PDB entry 9AZH | X-ray diffraction, 2.04 A resolution | chains A and C of the 6 polymer chains in the assembly

Chain A (and C):
Name: 2-nitroimidazole nitrohydrolase
Organism: Mycobacterium sp. JS330
Notes: EC 3.5.99.9; chain C of this document is another copy of the same molecule, construct and numbering; everything in this record applies to it too
UniProtKB: F4ZCI3 (NNHA_MYCS0); residue numbers follow UniProt; this construct covers 1-379
Chain sequence (386 residues; row label = number of the first residue in the row; numbers below 1 keep their minus sign (Met-6 is residue -6)):
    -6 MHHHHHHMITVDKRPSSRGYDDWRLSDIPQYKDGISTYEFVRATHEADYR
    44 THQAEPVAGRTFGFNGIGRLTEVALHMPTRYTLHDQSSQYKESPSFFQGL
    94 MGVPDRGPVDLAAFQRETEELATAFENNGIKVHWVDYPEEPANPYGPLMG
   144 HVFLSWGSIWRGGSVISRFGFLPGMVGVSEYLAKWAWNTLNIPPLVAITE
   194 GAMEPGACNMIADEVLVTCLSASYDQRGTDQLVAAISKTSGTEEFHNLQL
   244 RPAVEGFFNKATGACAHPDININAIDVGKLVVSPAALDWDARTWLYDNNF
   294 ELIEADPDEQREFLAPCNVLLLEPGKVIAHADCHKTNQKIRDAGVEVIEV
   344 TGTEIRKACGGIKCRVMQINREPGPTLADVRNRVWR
Unresolved in the structure: -6 to 10
Construct notes: initiating methionine (-6); expression tag (-5 to 0); engineered mutation Ile2 (Thr in F4ZCI3), Asp14 (Gly in F4ZCI3), Arg73 (Lys in F4ZCI3)
Metal / ion sites: Na+: Gln242, Asp281
Swiss-Prot annotation at these positions:
  - active site: Cys357 (Amidino-cysteine intermediate)
What the authors report for this chain:
  - catalytic residues: Glu197, His260, Cys357
  - mutagenesis - H260F, H260N, D262N, N311D, C357A, C357S: abolished catalytic activity
  - mutagenesis - C352A, C352S: decreased catalytic activity
  - mutagenesis - C352S: decreased expression
  - mutagenesis - T2I/G14D/K73R: increased expression
  - self-association interface (contacts with another copy of this molecule): Tyr74, Lys177, Lys231
  - catalytic residues: Asp262 (proposed by the authors, not directly observed)
  - specificity-determining residues: Glu197 (from molecular simulation)
  - catalytic residues: Asn311 (from molecular simulation)

How chain A and chain C interact:
Pairs across the interface - 40 pairs, chain A then chain C:
  Leu213(A) - Trp282(C)
  Leu213(A) - Asp283(C)
  Ser214(A) - Trp282(C)
  Ala215(A) - Trp282(C)
  Arg244(A) - Arg244(C)
  Arg244(A) - Asp281(C)
  Arg244(A) - Asp283(C)  salt bridge
  Pro245(A) - Asp281(C)
  Ala246(A) - Pro277(C)
  Ala246(A) - Ala278(C)
  Ala246(A) - Leu280(C)
  Val247(A) - Leu280(C)
  Val247(A) - Trp282(C)
  Glu248(A) - Trp282(C)
  Glu248(A) - Arg285(C)
  Asn252(A) - Pro277(C)  hydrogen bond (side chain-backbone)
  Ala254(A) - Pro277(C)  hydrophobic
  Ala254(A) - Pro300(C)  hydrophobic
  Ala254(A) - Arg304(C)  hydrogen bond (backbone-side chain)
  Thr255(A) - Thr255(C)
  Thr255(A) - Ala278(C)
  Pro277(A) - Ala246(C)
  Pro277(A) - Asn252(C)  hydrogen bond (backbone-side chain)
  Pro277(A) - Ala254(C)  hydrophobic
  Ala278(A) - Ala246(C)
  Ala278(A) - Thr255(C)
  Leu280(A) - Ala246(C)
  Leu280(A) - Val247(C)
  Asp281(A) - Arg244(C)  salt bridge
  Asp281(A) - Pro245(C)
  Trp282(A) - Ser214(C)
  Trp282(A) - Ala215(C)
  Trp282(A) - Val247(C)
  Trp282(A) - Glu248(C)
  Asp283(A) - Leu213(C)
  Asp283(A) - Arg244(C)  salt bridge
  Arg285(A) - Glu248(C)
  Pro300(A) - Ala254(C)  hydrophobic
  Arg304(A) - Ala254(C)  hydrogen bond (side chain-backbone)
  Arg304(A) - Arg304(C)
Interface residues without a listed pair, chain A (22 interface residues in all): Ala279, Glu297
Interface residues without a listed pair, chain C (22 interface residues in all): Ala279, Glu297

Summary:
The chain A/chain C interface involves 22 residues from each chain; the contacts include 4 hydrogen bonds and
3 salt bridges. Polar pairs include Arg244(A)-Asp283(C), Asp281(A)-Arg244(C) and Asn252(A)-Pro277(C). The
paper reports catalytic residues Glu197(A), His260(A) and Cys357(A) among others; H260F, H260N and D262N of
chain A, among others, abolish catalytic activity; 9 substitutions were tested in all.
Both chains are 2-nitroimidazole nitrohydrolase (Mycobacterium sp. JS330). Entry 9AZH (Native nnhA in P1) was
determined by X-ray diffraction (same publication as 9AZG, 9B01 and 9B02).
